Entry 8SKZ (electron microscopy, 3.50 A resolution); this record covers chains E and K of the 11 polymer chains in the assembly.

[Chain E]
Protein: Histone H3.2
From: Xenopus laevis
UniProtKB: P84233 (H32_XENLA); residues 0-135 here correspond to UniProt positions 1-136 (UniProt number = residue number + 1)
Amino-acid sequence (136 residues; each row starts with the number of its first residue; numbering starts at 0):
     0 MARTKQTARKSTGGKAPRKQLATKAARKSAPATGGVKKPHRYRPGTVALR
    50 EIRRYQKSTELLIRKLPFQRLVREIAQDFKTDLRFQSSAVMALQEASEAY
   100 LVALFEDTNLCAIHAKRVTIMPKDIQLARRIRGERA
Disordered / not traced: 0-35, 135
Construct notes: engineered mutation Ala102 (Gly103 in P84233)
Curated features (UniProtKB/Swiss-Prot):
  - modified residue: Arg2 (Asymmetric dimethylarginine), Thr3 (Phosphothreonine), Lys4 (Allysine), Gln5 (5-glutamyl dopamine), Thr6 (Phosphothreonine), Arg8 (Citrulline), Lys9 (N6,N6,N6-trimethyllysine), Ser10 (ADP-ribosylserine), Thr11 (Phosphothreonine), Lys14 (N6-(2-hydroxyisobutyryl)lysine), Arg17 (Asymmetric dimethylarginine), Lys18 (N6-(2-hydroxyisobutyryl)lysine), Lys23 (N6-(2-hydroxyisobutyryl)lysine), Arg26 (Citrulline), Lys27 (N6,N6,N6-trimethyllysine), Ser28 (ADP-ribosylserine), Lys36 (N6,N6,N6-trimethyllysine), Lys37 (N6-methyllysine), Tyr41 (Phosphotyrosine), Lys56 (N6,N6,N6-trimethyllysine) and 8 more in UniProt
  - lipidation: Cys110 (S-palmitoyl cysteine)

[Chain K]
Molecule: 192-nt DNA strand
Sequence (192 nucleotides; each row starts with the number of its first residue):
     7 CTGTTCAATACATGCACAGGATGTATATATCTGACACGTGCCTGGAGACT
    57 AGGGAGTAATCCCCTTGGCGGTTAAAACGCGGGGGACAGCGCGTACGTGC
   107 GTTTAAGCGGTGCTAGAGCTGTCTACGACCAATTGAGCGGCCTCGGCACC
   157 GGGATTCTCCAGAGGCCTATTGGATTGGAAGTACAGGTTTTC
Disordered / not traced: 7-16, 175-198

[Interface between chain E and chain K]
Contacting residue pairs - 16 pairs, chain E then chain K:
  Lys36(E) with DA27(K), salt bridge to the phosphate
  Arg40(E) with DT104(K), hydrogen bond to the base; DG105(K), phosphate contact
  Tyr41(E) with DG29(K), sugar contact; DG105(K), hydrogen bond to the phosphate
  Gly44(E) with DG103(K), phosphate contact; DT104(K), hydrogen bond to the phosphate
  Thr45(E) with DT104(K), phosphate contact
  Val46(E) with DT104(K), hydrogen bond to the phosphate
  Ala47(E) with DT104(K), phosphate contact
  Arg63(E) with DG113(K), salt bridge to the phosphate
  Lys64(E) with DG113(K), phosphate contact
  Leu65(E) with DG113(K), phosphate contact
  Arg69(E) with DA112(K), salt bridge to the phosphate
  Arg83(E) with DA121(K), phosphate contact; DG122(K), sugar contact
Interface residues without a listed pair, chain E (16 interface residues in all): His39, Pro43, Arg49, Pro66
Interface residues without a listed pair, chain K (10 interface residues in all): DT28

[In short]
Chain E and chain K form an interface of 16 and 10 residues respectively, with 4 hydrogen bonds and 3 salt
bridges. Polar contacts include Arg40(E)-DT104(K), Tyr41(E)-DG105(K) and Gly44(E)-DT104(K).
Here chain E is Histone H3.2 (Xenopus laevis) and chain K is a 192-nt DNA strand. Entry 8SKZ (Cryo-EM
structure of DDM1-HELLS chimera bound to the nucleosome) was determined by electron microscopy.
